Entry 8C7Z (X-ray diffraction, 2.23 A resolution); this record covers chain A.

Chain A:
Molecule: Activin receptor type I
From: Homo sapiens
Notes: EC 2.7.11.30
UniProtKB: Q04771 (ACVR1_HUMAN); numbering as in UniProt (aligned over 201-499)
Chain sequence (301 residues; row label = number of the first residue in the row):
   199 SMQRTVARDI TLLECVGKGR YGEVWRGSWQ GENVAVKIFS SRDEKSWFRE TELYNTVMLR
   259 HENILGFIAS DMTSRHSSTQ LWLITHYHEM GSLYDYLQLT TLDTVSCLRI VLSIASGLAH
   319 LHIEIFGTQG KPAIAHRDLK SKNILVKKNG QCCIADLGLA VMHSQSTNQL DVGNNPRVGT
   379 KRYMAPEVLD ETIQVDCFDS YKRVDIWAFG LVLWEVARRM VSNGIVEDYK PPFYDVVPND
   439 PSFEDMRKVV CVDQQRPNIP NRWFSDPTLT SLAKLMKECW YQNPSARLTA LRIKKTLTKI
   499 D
Disordered / not traced: 199-203, 499
Sequence notes: expression tag (199-200); engineered mutation Asp207 (Gln in Q04771)
UniProt features mapped onto this chain:
  - active site: Asp336 (Proton acceptor)
  - binding site (ATP): Val214 to Val222, Lys235
  - natural variant: Arg202 (R202I: In FOP), Arg206 (R206H: In FOP), Gly328 (G328E: In FOP; G328R: In FOP; G328W: In FOP), Gly356 (G356D: In FOP), Arg375 (R375P: In FOP)
  - mutagenesis: Thr203 (T203V: Almost complete loss of alcaline phosphatase induction; in association with A-325), Gly325 (G325A: Almost complete loss of alcaline phosphatase induction; in association with V-203)
Residues lining bound ligands: TZX (9-piperazin-1-yl-4-(3,4,5-trimethoxyphenyl)-5,6-dihydro-[1]benzoxepino[5,4-c]pyridine): Val214, Val222, Ala233, Val234, Lys235, Glu248, Leu263, Leu281, Thr283, His284, Tyr285, His286, Gly289, Ser290, Asp293, Lys340, Asn341, Leu343, Ala353, Asp354
Reported in the primary citation:
  - binding site for TZX: Lys235, His286
  - specificity-determining residues: Val214, Thr283, Leu297 (from molecular simulation)

Overview:
Bound to chain A: compound TZX. From UniProt: active-site residue Asp336, 10 ATP-binding residues and 2
mutagenesis sites. The paper reports a binding site for TZX at Lys235 and His286; specificity determinants
Val214, Thr283 and Leu297.
Chain A is Activin receptor type I (Homo sapiens); the structure, Crystal structure of the ACVR1 (ALK2) kinase
in complex with the compound M4K2308, was determined by X-ray diffraction together with 8C7W from the same
study.
